Entry 4E50 (X-ray diffraction, 2.70 A resolution); this record covers chain A.

Chain A:
Protein: Calmodulin, Linker, IQ motif of Neurogranin
Source organism: Mus musculus
UniProtKB: chimeric construct of P62204, P60761: residues 1-149 from P62204 (CALM_MOUSE) positions 1-149 (same numbers); residues 155-178 from P60761 positions 27-50 (UniProt number = residue number - 128)
Amino-acid sequence (185 residues; row label = number of the first residue in the row; numbers below 1 keep their minus sign (Met-6 is residue -6)):
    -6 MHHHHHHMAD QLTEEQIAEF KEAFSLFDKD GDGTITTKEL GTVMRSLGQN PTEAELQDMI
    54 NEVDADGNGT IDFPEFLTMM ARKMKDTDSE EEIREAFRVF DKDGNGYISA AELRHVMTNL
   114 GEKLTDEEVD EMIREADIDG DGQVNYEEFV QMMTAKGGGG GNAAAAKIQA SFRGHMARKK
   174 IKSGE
Unresolved in the structure: -6 to 0, 53-61, 148-154, 177-178
Construct notes: expression tag (-6 to 0)
UniProt features mapped onto this chain:
  - site: Arg166 (Crucial for interaction with calmodulin)
  - modified residue: Ser164 (Phosphoserine)
From the paper describing this entry:
  - post-translational modification sites: Ser164 (citing earlier work)
  - interface residues: Ser164, Arg166
  - mutagenesis - R166A: abolished binding to apo CaM
  - mutagenesis - R166A: abolished signaling in response to synaptic transmission

Overview:
From the paper: R166A abolishes binding to apo CaM; interface residues Ser164 and Arg166.
Chain A is Calmodulin, Linker, IQ motif of Neurogranin (Mus musculus); the structure, Calmodulin and Ng
peptide complex, was determined by X-ray diffraction (same publication as 4E53).
